Entry 1F6R (X-ray diffraction, 2.20 A resolution); this record covers chains A and C of the 6 polymer chains in the assembly.

[Chain A (and C)]
Name: Alpha-lactalbumin
Source organism: Bos taurus
Notes: chain C of this document is another copy of the same molecule, construct and numbering; everything in this record applies to it too
Reference sequence: P00711 (LALBA_BOVIN); residues 1-123 here correspond to UniProt positions 20-142 (UniProt number = residue number + 19)
Chain sequence (123 residues; numbered 1 to 123; the number before each row is that of its first residue):
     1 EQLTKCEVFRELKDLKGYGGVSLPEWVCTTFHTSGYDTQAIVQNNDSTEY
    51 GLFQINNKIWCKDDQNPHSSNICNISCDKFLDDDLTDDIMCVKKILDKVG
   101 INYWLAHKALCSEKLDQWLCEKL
Disulfide bonds: Cys-6/Cys-120, Cys-28/Cys-111, Cys-61/Cys-77, Cys-73/Cys-91
UniProt features mapped onto this chain:
  - binding site (Ca(2+)): Lys-79, Asp-82, Asp-84, Asp-87, Asp-88
  - glycosylation: Asn-45 (N-linked (GlcNAc...) asparagine)

[Chain A / chain C interface]
Residue-residue contacts - 23 pairs, chain A then chain C:
  His-32(A) with Gln-39(C); Ile-41(C)
  Asn-44(A) with Asn-44(C), hydrogen bond
  Ser-47(A) with Asn-45(C)
  Glu-49(A) with Gln-43(C); Asn-44(C)
  Asn-56(A) with Asn-45(C)
  Lys-58(A) with Asn-45(C), hydrogen bond
  Asn-102(A) with Asp-64(C)
  Tyr-103(A) with Gln-43(C), hydrogen bond (backbone-side chain)
  Trp-104(A) with Gln-43(C)
  Leu-105(A) with Gln-43(C), hydrogen bond (backbone-side chain); Thr-48(C); Tyr-50(C); Asp-63(C); Asp-64(C); Gln-65(C)
  Ala-106(A) with Ile-41(C), hydrophobic
  Lys-108(A) with Asp-64(C), salt bridge
  Ala-109(A) with Asp-78(C); Leu-81(C), hydrophobic
  Leu-110(A) with Gln-39(C); Leu-81(C), hydrophobic
Also at the interface, not in a pair above, chain A (15 interface residues in all): Ile-59
Also at the interface, not in a pair above, chain C (13 interface residues in all): Asn-57

[In short]
Chain A and chain C form an interface of 15 and 13 residues respectively, with 4 hydrogen bonds and 1 salt
bridge. Polar contacts include Lys-108(A)/Asp-64(C), Asn-44(A)/Asn-44(C) and Lys-58(A)/Asn-45(C). UniProt
lists 5 Ca2+-binding residues on chain A.
Chain A and chain C are both Alpha-lactalbumin (Bos taurus); the structure, Crystal structure of apo-bovine
alpha-lactalbumin, was determined by X-ray diffraction together with 1F6S from the same study.
